Entry 7PAN (electron microscopy, 9.70 A resolution (very low resolution: no residue pairs are listed; an interface is given only as per-side residue counts)); this record covers chains L and 5 of the 54 polymer chains in the assembly.

# Chain L
Protein: 30S ribosomal protein S13
Organism: Mycoplasma pneumoniae M129
UniProtKB: Q50297 (RS13_MYCPN); residue numbers follow UniProt; this construct covers 1-124
Amino-acid sequence (124 residues; row label = number of the first residue in the row):
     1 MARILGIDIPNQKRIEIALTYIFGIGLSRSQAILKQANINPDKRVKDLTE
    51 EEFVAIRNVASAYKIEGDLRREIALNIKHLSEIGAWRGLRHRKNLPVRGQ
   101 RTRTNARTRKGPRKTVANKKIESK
Disordered / not traced: 1-4, 123-124

# Chain 5
Molecule: 16S ribosomal RNA
Organism: Mycoplasma pneumoniae M129
Sequence (1520 nucleotides; row label = number of the first residue in the row):
     1 UUUUUCUGAGAGUUUGAUCCUGGCUCAGGAUUAACGCUGGCGGCAUGCCU
    51 AAUACAUGCAAGUCGAUCGAAAGUAGUAAUACUUUAGAGGCGAACGGGUG
   101 AGUAACACGUAUCCAAUCUACCUUAUAAUGGGGGAUAACUAGUUGAAAGA
   151 CUAGCUAAUACCGCAUAAGAACUUUGGUUCGCAUGAAUCAAAGUUGAAAG
   201 GACCUGCAAGGGUUCGUUAUUUGAUGAGGGUGCGCCAUAUCAGCUAGUUG
   251 GUGGGGUAACGGCCUACCAAGGCAAUGACGUGUAGCUAUGCUGAGAAGUA
   301 GAAUAGCCACAAUGGGACUGAGACACGGCCCAUACUCCUACGGGAGGCAG
   351 CAGUAGGGAAUUUUUCACAAUGAGCGAAAGCUUGAUGGAGCAAUGCCGCG
   401 UGAACGAUGAAGGUCUUUAAGAUUGUAAAGUUCUUUUAUUUGGGAAGAAU
   451 GACUUUAGCAGGUAAUGGCUAGAGUUUGACUGUACCAUUUUGAAUAAGUG
   501 ACGACUAACUAUGUGCCAGCAGUCGCGGUAAUACAUAGGUCGCAAGCGUU
   551 AUCCGGAUUUAUUGGGCGUAAAGCAAGCGCAGGCGGAUUGAAAAGUCUGG
   601 UGUUAAAGGCAGCUGCUUAACAGUUGUAUGCAUUGGAAACUAUUAAUCUA
   651 GAGUGUGGUAGGGAGUUUUGGAAUUUCAUGUGGAGCGGUGAAAUGCGUAG
   701 AUAUAUGAAGGAACACCAGUGGCGAAGGCGAAAACUUAGGCCAUUACUGA
   751 CGCUUAGGCUUGAAAGUGUGGGGAGCAAAUAGGAUUAGAUACCCUAGUAG
   801 UCCACACCGUAAACGAUAGAUACUAGCUGUCGGGGCGAUCCCCUCGGUAG
   851 UGAAGUUAACACAUUAAGUAUCUCGCCUGGGUAGUACAUUCGCAAGAAUG
   901 AAACUCAAACGGAAUUGACGGGGACCCGCACAAGUGGUGGAGCAUGUUGC
   951 UUAAUUCGACGGUACACGAAAAACCUUACCUAGACUUGACAUCCUUGGCA
  1001 AAGUUAUGGAAACAUAAUGGAGGUUAACCGAGUGACAGGUGGUGCAUGGU
  1051 UGUCGUCAGCUCGUGUCGUGAGAUGUUGGGUUAAGUCCCGCAACGAGCGC
  1101 AACCCUUAUCGUUAGUUACAUUGUCUAGCGAGACUGCUAAUGCAAAUUGG
  1151 AGGAAGGAAGGGAUGACGUCAAAUCAUCAUGCCCCUUAUGUCUAGGGCUG
  1201 CAAACGUGCUACAAUGGCCAAUACAAACAGUCGCCAGCUUGUAAAAGUGA
  1251 GCAAAUCUGUAAAGUUGGUCUCAGUUCGGAUUGAGGGCUGCAAUUCGUCC
  1301 UCAUGAAGUCGGAAUCACUAGUAAUCGCGAAUCAGCUAUGUCGCGGUGAA
  1351 UACGUUCUCGGGUCUUGUACACACCGCCCGUCAAACUAUGAAAGCUGGUA
  1401 AUAUUUAAAAACGUGUUGCUAACCAUUAGGAAGCGCAUGUCAAGGAUAGC
  1451 ACCGGUGAUUGGAGUUAAGUCGUAACAAGGUACCCCUACGAGAACGUGGG
  1501 GGUGGAUCACCUCCUUUCUA
Disordered / not traced: 1-4, 181-184, 1020-1027, 1510-1520

# Chain L / chain 5 interface
At this resolution (10 A) residue pairs are not listed: 50 residues of chain L and 39 of chain 5 lie at the interface.

# In short
50 residues of chain L face 39 of chain 5 across their interface.
Chain L is 30S ribosomal protein S13 and chain 5 is 16S ribosomal RNA, both from Mycoplasma pneumoniae M129;
the structure, 70S ribosome with A/P- and P/E-site tRNAs in Mycoplasma pneumoniae cells, was determined by
electron microscopy, deposited together with 7OOC, 7OOD, 7P6Z, 7PAH, 7PAI, 7PAJ and 23 further entries.
